6GAR - chains A and B; structure by X-ray diffraction, 2.40 A resolution.

== Chain A (and B) ==
Molecule: Ferredoxin--NADP reductase
Source organism: Bacillus cereus (strain ATCC 14579 / DSM 31 / JCM 2152 / NBRC 15305 / NCIMB 9373 / NRRL B-3711)
Notes: EC 1.18.1.2; chain B of this document is another copy of the same molecule, construct and numbering; everything in this record applies to it too
UniProtKB: Q81IK1 (Q81IK1_BACCR); residue numbers follow UniProt; this construct covers 1-349
Amino-acid sequence (349 residues; each row starts with the number of its first residue):
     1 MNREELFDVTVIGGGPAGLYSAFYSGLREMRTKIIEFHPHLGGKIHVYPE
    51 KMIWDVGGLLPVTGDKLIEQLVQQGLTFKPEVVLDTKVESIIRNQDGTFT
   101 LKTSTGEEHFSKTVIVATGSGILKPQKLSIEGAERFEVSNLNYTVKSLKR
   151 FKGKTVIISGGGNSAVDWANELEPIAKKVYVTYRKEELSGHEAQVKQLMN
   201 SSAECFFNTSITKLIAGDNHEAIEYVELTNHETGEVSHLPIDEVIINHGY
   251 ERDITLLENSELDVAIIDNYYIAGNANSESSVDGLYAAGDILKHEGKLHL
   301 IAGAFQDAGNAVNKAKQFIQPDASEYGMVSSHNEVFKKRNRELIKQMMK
Disordered / not traced: 1-3 (chain B: 1-4, 348-349)
Ligand contacts:
  - FAD (flavin-adenine dinucleotide), molecule 1: Ile12, Gly13, Gly14, Gly15, Pro16, Ala17, Gly18, Ile35, Glu36, Phe37, His38, Gly43, Lys44, Ile45, Tyr48, Ile53, Asp55, Thr86, Lys87, Val88, Ala117, Thr118, Gly119, Ser120, Gly121, Ile122, Leu256, Ala288, Gly289, Asp290, Leu300, Ile301, Ala302
  - FAD, molecule 2: Val329, Ser330, Ser331, His332
  - oxamic acid (OXM): Ala273, Gly274, Asn275, Glu279

== Chain A / chain B interface ==
Contacting residue pairs (99; chain A residue first):
  Tyr20(A) - Asp55(B)  hydrogen bond (side chain-backbone)
  Tyr20(A) - Gly57(B)
  Phe23(A) - Trp54(B)
  Phe23(A) - Asp55(B)
  Tyr24(A) - Leu300(B)
  Lys51(A) - Ser331(B)
  Lys51(A) - His332(B)
  Met52(A) - Ser330(B)
  Met52(A) - Ser331(B)
  Met52(A) - Asn340(B)
  Ile53(A) - Ser330(B)
  Trp54(A) - Phe23(B)
  Trp54(A) - Gln74(B)  hydrogen bond (backbone-side chain)
  Trp54(A) - Ser330(B)  hydrogen bond (backbone-side chain)
  Trp54(A) - Phe336(B)  hydrophobic
  Trp54(A) - Arg339(B)
  Trp54(A) - Asn340(B)  hydrogen bond
  Trp54(A) - Leu343(B)  hydrophobic
  Asp55(A) - Tyr20(B)  hydrogen bond (backbone-side chain)
  Asp55(A) - Phe23(B)
  Asp55(A) - Ser330(B)  hydrogen bond (side chain-backbone)
  Val56(A) - Gly57(B)
  Val56(A) - Gln74(B)  hydrogen bond (backbone-side chain)
  Gly57(A) - Tyr20(B)
  Gly57(A) - Val56(B)
  Gly57(A) - Gln74(B)
  Gly57(A) - Phe305(B)
  Gly58(A) - Leu59(B)
  Gly58(A) - Gln70(B)
  Gly58(A) - Leu71(B)
  Gly58(A) - Gln74(B)  hydrogen bond (backbone-side chain)
  Gly58(A) - Phe305(B)
  Leu59(A) - Gly58(B)
  Leu59(A) - Leu59(B)  hydrophobic
  Leu59(A) - Gln74(B)  hydrogen bond (backbone-side chain)
  Leu60(A) - Gln70(B)
  Leu60(A) - Gln73(B)
  Leu60(A) - Gln74(B)
  Gln70(A) - Gly58(B)
  Gln70(A) - Leu60(B)
  Leu71(A) - Gly58(B)
  Gln73(A) - Leu60(B)
  Gln74(A) - Trp54(B)  hydrogen bond (side chain-backbone)
  Gln74(A) - Val56(B)  hydrogen bond (side chain-backbone)
  Gln74(A) - Gly57(B)
  Gln74(A) - Gly58(B)  hydrogen bond (side chain-backbone)
  Gln74(A) - Leu59(B)  hydrogen bond (side chain-backbone)
  Thr77(A) - Trp54(B)
  Leu148(A) - Ile344(B)  hydrophobic
  Lys149(A) - Gln346(B)
  Lys149(A) - Met347(B)
  Lys152(A) - Met347(B)
  Asp167(A) - His332(B)  salt bridge
  Ala276(A) - Gly296(B)
  Asn277(A) - Glu295(B)  hydrogen bond (side chain-backbone)
  Asn277(A) - Gly296(B)
  Glu295(A) - Asn277(B)  hydrogen bond (backbone-side chain)
  Gly296(A) - Ala276(B)
  Gly296(A) - Asn277(B)
  Gly296(A) - Gln306(B)  hydrogen bond (backbone-side chain)
  Gly296(A) - Asn310(B)  hydrogen bond (backbone-side chain)
  Leu298(A) - Gln306(B)
  Leu298(A) - Asn310(B)
  Leu298(A) - Asn313(B)
  His299(A) - Tyr326(B)
  Leu300(A) - Tyr24(B)
  Leu300(A) - Val329(B)  hydrophobic
  Gly303(A) - Gln306(B)
  Phe305(A) - Gly57(B)
  Phe305(A) - Gly58(B)
  Gln306(A) - Gly296(B)  hydrogen bond (side chain-backbone)
  Gln306(A) - Leu298(B)
  Gln306(A) - Gly303(B)
  Gln306(A) - Gln306(B)
  Asn310(A) - Gly296(B)  hydrogen bond (side chain-backbone)
  Asn310(A) - Leu298(B)
  Asn313(A) - Leu298(B)
  Val329(A) - Asp55(B)
  Ser330(A) - Met52(B)
  Ser330(A) - Ile53(B)
  Ser330(A) - Trp54(B)  hydrogen bond (side chain-backbone)
  Ser330(A) - Asp55(B)  hydrogen bond (backbone-side chain)
  Ser331(A) - Lys51(B)
  Ser331(A) - Met52(B)
  His332(A) - Lys51(B)
  His332(A) - Asp167(B)  salt bridge
  Phe336(A) - Trp54(B)  hydrophobic
  Arg339(A) - Trp54(B)
  Asn340(A) - Met52(B)
  Asn340(A) - Trp54(B)  hydrogen bond
  Leu343(A) - Met52(B)  hydrophobic
  Leu343(A) - Trp54(B)  hydrophobic
  Leu343(A) - Pro61(B)  hydrophobic
  Ile344(A) - Leu148(B)  hydrophobic
  Ile344(A) - Ile175(B)  hydrophobic
  Met347(A) - Lys149(B)  hydrogen bond (backbone-side chain)
  Met348(A) - Lys152(B)  hydrogen bond (backbone-side chain)
  Met348(A) - Ile175(B)  hydrophobic
  Lys349(A) - Lys149(B)
Also at the interface, not in a pair above, chain A (54 interface residues in all): Leu27, Tyr48, Pro61, Ile175, Lys297, Ala302, Asp307, Gly309
Also at the interface, not in a pair above, chain B (53 interface residues in all): Leu27, Tyr48, Thr63, Thr77, Ala302, Asp307, Gly309

== Summary ==
54 residues of chain A face 53 of chain B across their interface, with 24 hydrogen bonds and 2 salt bridges.
Among the polar pairs are Asp167(A)-His332(B), Tyr20(A)-Asp55(B) and Trp54(A)-Gln74(B). Bound to chain A:
flavin-adenine dinucleotide and oxamic acid.
Both chains are Ferredoxin--NADP reductase (Bacillus cereus (strain ATCC 14579 / DSM 31 / JCM 2152 / NBRC
15305 / NCIMB 9373 / NRRL B-3711)). Entry 6GAR (Crystal structure of oxidised ferredoxin/flavodoxin NADP+
oxidoreductase 1 (FNR1) from Bacillus cereus) was determined by X-ray diffraction together with 6GAQ and 6GAS
from the same study.
